Entry 6BLP (X-ray diffraction, 3.20 A resolution); this record covers chains B and I of the 12 polymer chains in the assembly.

Chain B:
Protein: DNA-directed RNA polymerase II subunit RPB2
From: Saccharomyces cerevisiae (strain ATCC 204508 / S288c)
Notes: EC 2.7.7.6
UniProt: P08518 (RPB2_YEAST); residues 1-1224 here = UniProt positions 1-1224
Chain sequence (1224 residues; numbered 1 to 1224; the number before each row is that of its first residue):
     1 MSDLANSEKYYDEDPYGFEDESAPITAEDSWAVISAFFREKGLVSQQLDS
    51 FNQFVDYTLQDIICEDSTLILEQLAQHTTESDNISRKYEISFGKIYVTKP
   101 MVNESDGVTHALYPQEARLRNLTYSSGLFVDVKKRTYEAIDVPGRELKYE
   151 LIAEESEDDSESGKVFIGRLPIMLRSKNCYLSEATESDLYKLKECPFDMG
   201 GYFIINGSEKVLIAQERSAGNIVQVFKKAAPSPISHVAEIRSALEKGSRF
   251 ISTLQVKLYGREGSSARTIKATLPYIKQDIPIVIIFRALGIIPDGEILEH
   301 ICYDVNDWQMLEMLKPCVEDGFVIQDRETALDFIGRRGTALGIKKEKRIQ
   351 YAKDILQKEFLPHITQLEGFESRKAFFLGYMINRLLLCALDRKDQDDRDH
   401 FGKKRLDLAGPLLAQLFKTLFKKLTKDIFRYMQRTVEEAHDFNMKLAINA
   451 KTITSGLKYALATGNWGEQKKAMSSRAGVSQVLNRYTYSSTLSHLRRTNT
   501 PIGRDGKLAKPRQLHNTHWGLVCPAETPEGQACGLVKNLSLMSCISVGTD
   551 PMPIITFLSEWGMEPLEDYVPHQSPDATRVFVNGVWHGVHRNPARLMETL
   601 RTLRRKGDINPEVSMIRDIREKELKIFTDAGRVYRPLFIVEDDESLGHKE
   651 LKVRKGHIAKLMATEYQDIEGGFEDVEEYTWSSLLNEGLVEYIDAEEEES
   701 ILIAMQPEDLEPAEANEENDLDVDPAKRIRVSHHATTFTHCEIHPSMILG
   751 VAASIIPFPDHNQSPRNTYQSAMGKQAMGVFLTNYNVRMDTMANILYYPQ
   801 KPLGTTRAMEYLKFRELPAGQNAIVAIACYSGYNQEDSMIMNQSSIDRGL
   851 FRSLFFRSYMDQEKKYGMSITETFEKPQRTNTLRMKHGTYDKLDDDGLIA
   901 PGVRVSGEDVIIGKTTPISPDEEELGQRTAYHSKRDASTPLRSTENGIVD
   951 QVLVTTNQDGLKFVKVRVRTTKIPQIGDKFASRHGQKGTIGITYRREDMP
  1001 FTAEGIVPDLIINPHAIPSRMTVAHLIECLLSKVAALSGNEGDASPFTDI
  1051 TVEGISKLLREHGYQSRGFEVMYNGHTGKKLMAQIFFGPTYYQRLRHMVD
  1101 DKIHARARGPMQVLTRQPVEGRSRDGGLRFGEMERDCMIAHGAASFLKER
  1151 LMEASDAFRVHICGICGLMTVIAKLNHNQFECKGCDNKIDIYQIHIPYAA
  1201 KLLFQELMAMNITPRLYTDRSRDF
Unresolved in the structure: 1-19, 71-88, 135-163, 244-250, 339-344, 436-445, 503-508, 669-677, 713-721, 919-928, 1221-1224
Ion coordination: Zn2+: C1163, C1166, C1185
Ligand contacts: AMP-CPP: R766, E836, D837, S1019, R1020

Chain I:
Protein: DNA-directed RNA polymerase II subunit RPB9
From: Saccharomyces cerevisiae (strain ATCC 204508 / S288c)
UniProt: P27999 (RPB9_YEAST); residue numbers follow UniProt; this construct covers 1-122
Chain sequence (122 residues; each row starts with the number of its first residue):
     1 MTTFRFCRDCNNMLYPREDKENNRLLFECRTCSYVEEAGSPLVYRHELIT
    51 NIGETAGVVQDIGSDPTLPRSDRECPKCHSRENVFFQSQQRRKDTSMVLF
   101 FVCLSCSHIFTSDQKNKRTQFS
Unresolved in the structure: 1, 117-122
Ion coordination: Zn2+ site 1: C7, C10, C29, C32; Zn2+ site 2: C75, C78, C103, C106

Interface between chain B and chain I:
Contacting residue pairs (48; chain B residue first):
  R287(B) with N12(I)
  P293(B) with C10(I)
  D294(B) with N11(I), hydrogen bond (backbone-side chain); N12(I), hydrogen bond; M13(I), hydrogen bond (side chain-backbone)
  G295(B) with F6(I)
  E296(B) with N11(I)
  L298(B) with F6(I), hydrophobic
  W308(B) with T2(I); T3(I); R45(I); E47(I)
  Q309(B) with T50(I); I52(I)
  L311(B) with F4(I), hydrophobic
  E312(B) with Y44(I)
  K315(B) with M13(I)
  V318(B) with Y15(I)
  E319(B) with Y15(I)
  F322(B) with Y15(I); R30(I)
  Q325(B) with N12(I), hydrogen bond; T31(I)
  D391(B) with Q90(I); R91(I), hydrogen bond (backbone-backbone); R92(I), salt bridge
  R392(B) with I52(I); Q89(I); R91(I)
  K393(B) with Q89(I); R91(I)
  D394(B) with R91(I), salt bridge
  R617(B) with D61(I), salt bridge
  I619(B) with V59(I); D61(I); I62(I); D65(I)
  R620(B) with G57(I); D65(I); L68(I); Q89(I), hydrogen bond
  K622(B) with V59(I)
  E699(B) with T67(I)
  S700(B) with T67(I)
  I701(B) with T67(I)
  L702(B) with P66(I)
  T737(B) with P66(I)
  T739(B) with P66(I)
Also at the interface, not in a pair above, chain B (32 interface residues in all): E262, P593, A594
Also at the interface, not in a pair above, chain I (30 interface residues in all): L48, S64

Overview:
32 residues of chain B face 30 of chain I across their interface; the contacts include 6 hydrogen bonds and 3
salt bridges. Polar contacts include D391(B)-R92(I), D394(B)-R91(I) and R617(B)-D61(I). Bound to chain B:
AMP-CPP. C1163(B), C1166(B) and C1185(B) form the Zn2+ site.
Chain B is DNA-directed RNA polymerase II subunit RPB2 and chain I is DNA-directed RNA polymerase II subunit
RPB9, both from Saccharomyces cerevisiae (strain ATCC 204508 / S288c); the structure, Pol II elongation
complex with an abasic lesion at i+1 position, soaking AMPCPP, was determined by X-ray diffraction together
with 6BLO, 6BM2, 6BM4 and 6BQF from the same study.
